Entry 7X9Y (electron microscopy, 3.10 A resolution); this record covers chains A and R of the 5 polymer chains in the assembly.

== Chain A ==
Molecule: Guanine nucleotide-binding protein G(i) subunit alpha-1
Organism: Homo sapiens
Reference sequence: P63096 (GNAI1_HUMAN); the construct has insertions or renumbered stretches relative to UniProt, so the offset changes along the chain: 7-58 = UniProt 1-52; 463-762 = UniProt 55-354
Chain sequence (354 residues; each row starts with the number of its first residue; note: 402 numbers in that range are skipped by the numbering (no residue carries them; nothing is unmodelled there)):
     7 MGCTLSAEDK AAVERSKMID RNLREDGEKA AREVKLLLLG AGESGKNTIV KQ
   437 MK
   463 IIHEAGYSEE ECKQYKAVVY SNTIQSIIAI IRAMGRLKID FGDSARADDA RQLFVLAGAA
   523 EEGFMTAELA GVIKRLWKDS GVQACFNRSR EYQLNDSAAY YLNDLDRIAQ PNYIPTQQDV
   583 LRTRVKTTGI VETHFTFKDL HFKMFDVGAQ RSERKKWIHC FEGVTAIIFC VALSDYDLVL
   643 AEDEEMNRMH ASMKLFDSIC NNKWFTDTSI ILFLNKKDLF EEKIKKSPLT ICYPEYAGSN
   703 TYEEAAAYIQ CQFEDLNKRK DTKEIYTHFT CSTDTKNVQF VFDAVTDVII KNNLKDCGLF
Unresolved in the structure: 7-8, 463-589, 641-647
Sequence notes: engineered mutation Asn53 (Ser47 in P63096), Ala611 (Gly203 in P63096), Ala653 (Glu245 in P63096), Ser734 (Ala326 in P63096)
UniProt features mapped onto this chain:
  - region: Lys41 to Lys52, Thr54 (G1 motif), Asp581 to Thr589 (G2 motif), Phe604 to Gly610, Gln612, Arg613 (G3 motif), Ile673 to Asp680 (G4 motif), Thr732, Cys733, Thr735 to Thr737 (G5 motif)
  - binding site (GTP): Glu49 to Lys52, Thr54, Ser559, Leu583 to Thr589, Asp608 to Gly610, Gln612, Asn677 to Asp680
  - binding site (Mg(2+)): Thr589
  - modified residue: Arg586 (ADP-ribosylarginine), Gln612 (Deamidated glutamine), Cys759 (ADP-ribosylcysteine)
  - lipidation: Gly8 (N-myristoyl glycine), Cys9 (S-palmitoyl cysteine)

== Chain R ==
Molecule: C-C chemokine receptor type 3
Organism: Homo sapiens
Reference sequence: P51677 (CCR3_HUMAN); the author numbering skips numbers that UniProt does not, so the offset changes along the chain: 1-297 = UniProt 1-297; 330-387 = UniProt 298-355
Chain sequence (355 residues; row label = number of the first residue in the row; note: 32 numbers in that range are skipped by the numbering (no residue carries them; nothing is unmodelled there)):
     1 MTTSLDTVET FGTTSYYDDV GLLCEKADTR ALMAQFVPPL YSLVFTVGLL GNVVVVMILI
    61 KYRRLRIMTN IYLLNLAISD LLFLVTLPFW IHYVRGHNWV FGHGMCKLLS GFYHTGLYSE
   121 IFFIILLTID RYLAIVHAVF ALRARTVTFG VITSIVTWGL AVLAALPEFI FYETEELFEE
   181 TLCSALYPED TVYSWRHFHT LRMTIFCLVL PLLVMAICYT GIIKTLLRCP SKKKYKAIRL
   241 IFVAMAVFFI FWTPYNVAIL LSSYQSILFG NDCERSKHLD LVMLVTEVIA YSHCCMN
   330 PVIYAFVGER FRKYLRHFFH RHLLMHLGRY IPFLPSEKLE RTSSVSPSTA EPELSIVF
Unresolved in the structure: 1-30, 356-387
Sequence notes: engineered mutation Ala244 (Ile in P51677)
From the paper describing this entry:
  - mutagenesis - R131A, L142A, R143A: decreased signaling
  - mutagenesis - I244A: increased signaling (citing earlier work)

== Interface between chain A and chain R ==
Pairs across the interface (32; chain A residue first):
  Glu34(A) with Arg66(R), salt bridge
  Arg38(A) with Leu142(R)
  Lys600(A) with Val139(R)
  Asp723(A) with Lys233(R)
  Glu726(A) with Pro230(R); Ser231(R), hydrogen bond
  Phe744(A) with Val139(R), hydrophobic
  Thr748(A) with Val139(R)
  Asp749(A) with Pro230(R)
  Ile751(A) with Ala138(R), hydrophobic; Leu142(R), hydrophobic
  Ile752(A) with Ala134(R); Ile135(R); Ala138(R), hydrophobic
  Asn754(A) with Arg339(R)
  Asn755(A) with Ala134(R), hydrogen bond (side chain-backbone); Ala138(R)
  Leu756(A) with Ile135(R), hydrophobic; Leu226(R), hydrophobic
  Asp758(A) with Thr69(R); Arg339(R), salt bridge
  Cys759(A) with Thr69(R); Arg131(R), hydrogen bond (backbone-side chain); Tyr333(R)
  Gly760(A) with Val336(R); Gly337(R), hydrogen bond (backbone-backbone)
  Leu761(A) with Arg131(R); Ala237(R); Ile241(R), hydrophobic
  Phe762(A) with Lys233(R); Gly337(R); Glu338(R)
Interface residues without a listed pair, chain A (23 interface residues in all): Arg30, Asp601, Leu602, Tyr728, Lys757
Interface residues without a listed pair, chain R (21 interface residues in all): Arg143, Lys236
From the paper, about this interface:
  - interface residues, chain R: Leu226(R), Pro230(R), Ser231(R), Lys233(R), Ala237(R), Ile241(R)

== In short ==
Chain A and chain R form an interface of 23 and 21 residues respectively; the contacts include 4 hydrogen
bonds and 2 salt bridges. Polar contacts include Glu34(A)-Arg66(R), Asp758(A)-Arg339(R) and
Glu726(A)-Ser231(R). The paper reports that R131A, L142A and R143A of chain R reduce signaling; interface
residues Leu226(R), Pro230(R) and Ser231(R) among others.
Chain A is Guanine nucleotide-binding protein G(i) subunit alpha-1 and chain R is C-C chemokine receptor type
3, both from Homo sapiens; the structure, Cryo-EM structure of the apo CCR3-Gi complex, was determined by
electron microscopy.
